PDB entry 8YTI | X-ray diffraction, 2.70 A resolution | chains E and J of the 22 polymer chains in the assembly

Chain E:
Molecule: Histone H3.1
Source organism: Homo sapiens
Reference sequence: P68431 (H31_HUMAN); residues 0-135 here correspond to UniProt positions 1-136 (UniProt number = residue number + 1)
Chain sequence (136 residues; each row starts with the number of its first residue; numbering starts at 0):
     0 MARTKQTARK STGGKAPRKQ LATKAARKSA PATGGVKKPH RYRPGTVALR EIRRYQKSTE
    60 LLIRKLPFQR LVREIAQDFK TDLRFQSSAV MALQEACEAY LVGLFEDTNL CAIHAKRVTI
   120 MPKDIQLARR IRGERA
Not modelled in the structure: 0-32
UniProt features mapped onto this chain:
  - modified residue: Arg2 (Asymmetric dimethylarginine), Thr3 (Phosphothreonine), Lys4 (Allysine), Gln5 (5-glutamyl dopamine), Thr6 (Phosphothreonine), Arg8 (Citrulline), Lys9 (N6,N6,N6-trimethyllysine), Ser10 (ADP-ribosylserine), Thr11 (Phosphothreonine), Lys14 (N6-(2-hydroxyisobutyryl)lysine), Arg17 (Asymmetric dimethylarginine), Lys18 (N6-(2-hydroxyisobutyryl)lysine), Lys23 (N6-(2-hydroxyisobutyryl)lysine), Arg26 (Citrulline), Lys27 (N6,N6,N6-trimethyllysine), Ser28 (ADP-ribosylserine), Lys36 (N6,N6,N6-trimethyllysine), Lys37 (N6-methyllysine), Tyr41 (Phosphotyrosine), Lys56 (N6,N6,N6-trimethyllysine) and 8 more in UniProt
  - lipidation: Lys18 (N6-decanoyllysine)

Chain J:
Molecule: 169-nt DNA strand
Source organism: synthetic construct
Sequence (169 nucleotides; numbered -82 to 86; the number before each row is that of its first residue; numbers below 1 keep their minus sign (DG-82 is residue -82)):
   -82 GCTTTTTTTT TTCACAATCC CGGTGCCGAG GCCGCTCAAT TGGTCGTAGA CAGCTCTAGC
   -22 ACCGCTTAAA CGCACGTACG GATTCCGTAC GTGCGTTTAA GCGGTGCTAG AGCTGTCTAC
    38 GACCAATTGA GCGGCCTCGG CACCGGGATT GTGAAAAAAA AAAGCTGCA
Bound ions: Ca2+ site 1: DT-47 (shared with 1 residue of chain S); K+: DT-26, DA-25; Ca2+ site 2 near DG48 (its only coordinating residue here); Ca2+ site 3: DG51 (shared with 1 residue of chain I)

Chain E / chain J interface:
Pairs across the interface (29):
  Gly34(E) - DA71(J)  phosphate contact
  Gly34(E) - DA72(J)  hydrogen bond to the phosphate
  His39(E) - DT69(J)  base contact
  His39(E) - DG70(J)  sugar contact
  Arg40(E) - DA71(J)  phosphate contact
  Tyr41(E) - DT69(J)  phosphate contact
  Tyr41(E) - DG70(J)  phosphate contact
  Arg42(E) - DA-5(J)  salt bridge to the phosphate
  Arg42(E) - DG70(J)  hydrogen bond to the phosphate
  Arg42(E) - DA71(J)  salt bridge to the phosphate
  Pro43(E) - DT-6(J)  phosphate contact
  Pro43(E) - DA-5(J)  sugar contact
  Thr45(E) - DT69(J)  phosphate contact
  Thr45(E) - DG70(J)  hydrogen bond to the phosphate
  Arg63(E) - DA-14(J)  sugar contact
  Arg63(E) - DA-13(J)  phosphate contact
  Arg72(E) - DC-23(J)  salt bridge to the phosphate
  Arg83(E) - DG-24(J)  phosphate contact
  Arg83(E) - DC-23(J)  phosphate contact
  Phe84(E) - DG-24(J)  sugar contact
  Phe84(E) - DC-23(J)  hydrogen bond to the phosphate
  Gln85(E) - DG-24(J)  phosphate contact
  Ser86(E) - DG-24(J)  hydrogen bond to the phosphate
  Arg116(E) - DG-3(J)  phosphate contact
  Arg116(E) - DG-2(J)  salt bridge to the phosphate
  Val117(E) - DG-3(J)  hydrogen bond to the phosphate
  Thr118(E) - DC-4(J)  hydrogen bond to the phosphate
  Thr118(E) - DG-3(J)  hydrogen bond to the phosphate
  Met120(E) - DG-2(J)  phosphate contact
Also at the interface, not in a pair above, chain E (21 interface residues in all): Gly33, Lys36, Leu82, Lys115

Overview:
The interface between chain E and chain J involves 21 residues on one side and 13 on the other; the contacts
include 8 hydrogen bonds and 4 salt bridges. Polar pairs include Gly34(E)-DA72(J), Arg42(E)-DG70(J) and
Thr45(E)-DG70(J). DT-26(J) and DA-25(J) form the K+ site.
Here chain E is Histone H3.1 (Homo sapiens) and chain J is a 169-nt DNA strand (synthetic construct). Entry
8YTI (Crystal Structure of Nucleosome-H1x Linker Histone Assembly (sticky-169a DNA fragment)) was determined
by X-ray diffraction.
